Entry 8D55 (electron microscopy, 2.80 A resolution); this record covers chains B and C of the 3 polymer chains in the assembly.

Chain B (and C):
Protein: Spike glycoprotein
From: Severe acute respiratory syndrome coronavirus 2
Notes: chain C of this document is another copy of the same molecule, construct and numbering; everything in this record applies to it too
Reference sequence: P0DTC2 (SPIKE_SARS2); numbering as in UniProt; present here: 1-23, 27-1273
Sequence (1305 residues; row label = number of the first residue in the row; note: 3 numbers in that range are skipped by the numbering (no residue carries them; nothing is unmodelled there)):
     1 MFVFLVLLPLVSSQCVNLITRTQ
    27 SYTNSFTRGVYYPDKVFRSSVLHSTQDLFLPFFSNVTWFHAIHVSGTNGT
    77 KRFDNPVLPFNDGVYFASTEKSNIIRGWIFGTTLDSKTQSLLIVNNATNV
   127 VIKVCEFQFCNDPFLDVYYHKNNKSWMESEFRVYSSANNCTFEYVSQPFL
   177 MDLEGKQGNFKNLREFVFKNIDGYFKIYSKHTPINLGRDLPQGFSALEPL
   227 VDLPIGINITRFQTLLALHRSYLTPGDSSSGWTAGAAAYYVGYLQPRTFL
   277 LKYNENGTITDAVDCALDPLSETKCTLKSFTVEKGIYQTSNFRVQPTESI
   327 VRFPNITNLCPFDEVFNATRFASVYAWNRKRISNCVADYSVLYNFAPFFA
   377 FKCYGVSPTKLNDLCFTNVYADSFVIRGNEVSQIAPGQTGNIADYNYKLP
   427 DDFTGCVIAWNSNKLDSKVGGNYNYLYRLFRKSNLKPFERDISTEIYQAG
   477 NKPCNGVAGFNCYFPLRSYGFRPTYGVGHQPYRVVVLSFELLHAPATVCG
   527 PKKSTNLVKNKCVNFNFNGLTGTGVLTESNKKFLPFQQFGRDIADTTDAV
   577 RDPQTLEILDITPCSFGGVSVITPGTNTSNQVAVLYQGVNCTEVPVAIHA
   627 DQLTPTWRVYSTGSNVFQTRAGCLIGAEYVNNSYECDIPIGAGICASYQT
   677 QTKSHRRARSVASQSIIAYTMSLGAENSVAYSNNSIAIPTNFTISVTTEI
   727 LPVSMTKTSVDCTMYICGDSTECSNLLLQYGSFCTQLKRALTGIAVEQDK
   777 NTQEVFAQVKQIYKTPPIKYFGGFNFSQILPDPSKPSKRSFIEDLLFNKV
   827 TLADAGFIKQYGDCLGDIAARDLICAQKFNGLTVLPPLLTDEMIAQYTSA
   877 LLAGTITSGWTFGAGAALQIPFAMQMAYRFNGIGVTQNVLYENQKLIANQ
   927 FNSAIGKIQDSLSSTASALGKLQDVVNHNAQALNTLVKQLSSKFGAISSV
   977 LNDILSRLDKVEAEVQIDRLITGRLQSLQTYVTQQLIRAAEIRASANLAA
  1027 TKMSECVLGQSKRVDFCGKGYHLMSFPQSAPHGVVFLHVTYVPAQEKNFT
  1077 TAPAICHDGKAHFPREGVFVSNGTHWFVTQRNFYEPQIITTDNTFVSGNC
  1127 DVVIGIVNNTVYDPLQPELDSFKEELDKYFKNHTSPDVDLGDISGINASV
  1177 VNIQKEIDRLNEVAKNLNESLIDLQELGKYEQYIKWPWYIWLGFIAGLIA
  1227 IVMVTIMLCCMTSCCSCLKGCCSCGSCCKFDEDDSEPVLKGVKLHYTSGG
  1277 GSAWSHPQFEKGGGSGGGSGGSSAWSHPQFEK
Disordered / not traced: 1-13, 74-79, 250-256, 681-686, 1163-1308 (chain C: 1-13, 72-79, 250-256, 681-686, 1163-1308)
Differences from the reference sequence: variant I19 (Thr in P0DTC2), S27 (Ala in P0DTC2), D142 (Gly in P0DTC2), G213 (Val in P0DTC2), D339 (Gly in P0DTC2), F371 (Ser in P0DTC2), P373 (Ser in P0DTC2), F375 (Ser in P0DTC2), A376 (Thr in P0DTC2), N405 (Asp in P0DTC2), S408 (Arg in P0DTC2), N417 (Lys in P0DTC2), K440 (Asn in P0DTC2), N477 (Ser in P0DTC2), K478 (Thr in P0DTC2), A484 (Glu in P0DTC2), R493 (Gln in P0DTC2), R498 (Gln in P0DTC2), Y501 (Asn in P0DTC2), H505 (Tyr in P0DTC2), G614 (Asp in P0DTC2), Y655 (His in P0DTC2), K679 (Asn in P0DTC2), H681 (Pro in P0DTC2), K764 (Asn in P0DTC2), Y796 (Asp in P0DTC2), H954 (Gln in P0DTC2), K969 (Asn in P0DTC2); expression tag (1274-1308)
Disulfides: C15-C136, C131-C166, C291-C301, C336-C361, C379-C432, C391-C525, C480-C488, C538-C590, C617-C649, C662-C671, C738-C760, C743-C749, C840-C851, C1032-C1043, C1082-C1126
Covalently attached groups: N-acetylglucosamine (NAG) linked to N61, N122, N165, N234, N282, N331, N343, N603, N616, N657, N709, N717, N801, N1098, N1134; glycan linked to N1074
Swiss-Prot annotation at these positions:
  - region: N280 to C301 (Putative superantigen), N448 to F456 (Immunodominant HLA epitope recognized by the CD8+), S816 to Y837 (Fusion peptide 1), K835 to F855 (Fusion peptide 2), D1163 to E1202 (Heptad repeat 2)
  - motif: M1237 to C1241 (Binding to host endocytosis trafficking protein SNX27), D1257 to E1262 (Diacidic ER export motif (host COPII)), S1261 to G1267 (Binding to host plasma membrane localising/FERM domain proteins), K1269 to T1273 (KxHxx, ER retrieval signal (COPI))
  - site (Cleavage): R685, S686, R815, S816
  - lipidation (S-palmitoyl cysteine): C1235, C1236, C1240, C1241, C1243, C1247, C1248, C1250, C1253, C1254
  - glycosylation: N17 (N-linked (GlcNAc...) (complex) asparagine), N61 (N-linked (GlcNAc...) (hybrid) asparagine), N74 (N-linked (GlcNAc...) (complex) asparagine), N122 (N-linked (GlcNAc...) (hybrid) asparagine), N149 (N-linked (GlcNAc...) (complex) asparagine), N165 (N-linked (GlcNAc...) (complex) asparagine), N234 (N-linked (GlcNAc...) (high mannose) asparagine), N282 (N-linked (GlcNAc...) (complex) asparagine), T323 (O-linked (GalNAc) threonine), S325 (O-linked (HexNAc...) serine), N331 (N-linked (GlcNAc...) (complex) asparagine), N343 (N-linked (GlcNAc...) (complex) asparagine), N603 (N-linked (GlcNAc...) (hybrid) asparagine), N616 (N-linked (GlcNAc...) (complex) asparagine), N657 (N-linked (GlcNAc...) (complex) asparagine), T676 (O-linked (GlcNAc...) threonine), T678 (O-linked (GlcNAc...) threonine), N709 (N-linked (GlcNAc...) (high mannose) asparagine), N717 (N-linked (GlcNAc...) (hybrid) asparagine), N801 (N-linked (GlcNAc...) (hybrid) asparagine) and 6 more in UniProt
Reported in the primary citation:
  - post-translational modification sites: N343

How chain B and chain C interact:
Residue-residue contacts (214; chain B residue first):
  K41(B) - H519(C)
  K41(B) - A520(C)
  K41(B) - F562(C)
  K41(B) - Q563(C)
  K41(B) - Q564(C)
  V42(B) - Q563(C)
  V42(B) - F565(C)
  V42(B) - R567(C)
  F43(B) - K557(C)
  F43(B) - K558(C)
  F43(B) - F559(C)  hydrophobic
  F43(B) - Q563(C)
  F43(B) - F565(C)  hydrogen bond (backbone-backbone)
  F43(B) - G566(C)
  F43(B) - R567(C)  hydrogen bond (backbone-backbone)
  K113(B) - S469(C)
  T114(B) - S469(C)
  Q115(B) - I468(C)
  E132(B) - I468(C)
  T167(B) - I468(C)
  Y200(B) - R355(C)  hydrogen bond
  Y200(B) - N394(C)
  Y200(B) - Y396(C)
  E224(B) - F562(C)
  P225(B) - F562(C)
  P230(B) - Y396(C)
  G232(B) - F464(C)
  G232(B) - E465(C)
  G232(B) - R466(C)  hydrogen bond (backbone-backbone)
  N234(B) - E465(C)
  D737(B) - N317(C)
  M740(B) - R319(C)  hydrogen bond
  M740(B) - F592(C)  hydrophobic
  D745(B) - R319(C)  salt bridge
  Q755(B) - S968(C)
  Q755(B) - K969(C)  hydrogen bond (backbone-backbone)
  Q755(B) - F970(C)  hydrogen bond (backbone-backbone)
  Q755(B) - G971(C)
  Y756(B) - Q965(C)  hydrogen bond (backbone-side chain)
  Y756(B) - F970(C)
  G757(B) - Q965(C)
  G757(B) - S968(C)
  S758(B) - T961(C)
  S758(B) - Q965(C)  hydrogen bond (backbone-side chain)
  F759(B) - Q965(C)
  F759(B) - F970(C)  hydrophobic
  F759(B) - S1003(C)
  F759(B) - T1006(C)
  Q762(B) - T961(C)
  Q762(B) - T1006(C)
  K764(B) - T302(C)
  K764(B) - Q314(C)  hydrogen bond (side chain-backbone)
  R765(B) - Q957(C)
  R765(B) - T961(C)  hydrogen bond
  E773(B) - E1017(C)
  Q787(B) - A701(C)
  Q787(B) - N703(C)  hydrogen bond
  I788(B) - L699(C)  hydrophobic
  I788(B) - A701(C)  hydrogen bond (backbone-backbone)
  I788(B) - E702(C)
  I788(B) - N703(C)  hydrogen bond (backbone-backbone)
  Y789(B) - N703(C)
  Y789(B) - V705(C)  hydrophobic
  K790(B) - E702(C)
  K790(B) - N703(C)  hydrogen bond (backbone-backbone)
  K790(B) - S704(C)
  K790(B) - V705(C)  hydrogen bond (backbone-backbone)
  P792(B) - V705(C)
  P792(B) - Y707(C)  hydrophobic
  Y796(B) - Y707(C)
  Y796(B) - N709(C)
  F797(B) - Y707(C)
  G832(B) - R646(C)
  F833(B) - R646(C)
  I834(B) - G614(C)
  I834(B) - V615(C)
  I834(B) - N616(C)
  I834(B) - Q644(C)
  I834(B) - T645(C)
  I834(B) - R646(C)  hydrogen bond (backbone-backbone)
  I834(B) - G648(C)
  K835(B) - G614(C)
  Q836(B) - N616(C)
  Y837(B) - T588(C)
  Y837(B) - P589(C)  hydrogen bond (side chain-backbone)
  Y837(B) - C590(C)
  Y837(B) - S591(C)
  Y837(B) - F592(C)
  L841(B) - T553(C)
  L841(B) - T588(C)
  G842(B) - D586(C)
  D843(B) - N556(C)  hydrogen bond
  K854(B) - F592(C)
  F855(B) - T588(C)
  F855(B) - P589(C)  hydrophobic
  F855(B) - F592(C)  hydrophobic
  N856(B) - A570(C)
  P862(B) - A647(C)  hydrophobic
  P863(B) - G667(C)
  P863(B) - A668(C)  hydrogen bond (backbone-backbone)
  L864(B) - P665(C)  hydrophobic
  L864(B) - G667(C)
  L864(B) - A668(C)
  L864(B) - G669(C)  hydrogen bond (backbone-backbone)
  L864(B) - I670(C)
  L864(B) - C671(C)  hydrophobic
  L865(B) - M697(C)  hydrophobic
  T866(B) - A668(C)
  T866(B) - G669(C)
  M869(B) - G669(C)
  M869(B) - T696(C)
  M869(B) - M697(C)
  M869(B) - L699(C)
  Q872(B) - L699(C)
  Y873(B) - L699(C)  hydrogen bond (side chain-backbone)
  T883(B) - V705(C)
  T883(B) - Y707(C)
  W886(B) - Y1047(C)
  G889(B) - D1041(C)
  G889(B) - K1045(C)  hydrogen bond (backbone-side chain)
  A890(B) - G1046(C)
  A890(B) - Y1047(C)  hydrophobic
  L894(B) - A713(C)
  L894(B) - P715(C)
  L894(B) - E1072(C)
  Q895(B) - V705(C)
  Q895(B) - A706(C)
  Q895(B) - Y707(C)
  Q895(B) - S711(C)  hydrogen bond
  Q895(B) - I712(C)
  Q895(B) - A713(C)  hydrogen bond (backbone-backbone)
  Q895(B) - N1074(C)  hydrogen bond
  I896(B) - Y707(C)
  I896(B) - S711(C)
  I896(B) - I712(C)  hydrophobic
  P897(B) - Y707(C)  hydrophobic
  P897(B) - S708(C)
  P897(B) - N709(C)
  P897(B) - S711(C)
  P897(B) - T1077(C)
  F898(B) - Y707(C)  hydrogen bond (backbone-side chain)
  M900(B) - T1077(C)
  M900(B) - A1078(C)
  M900(B) - V1094(C)  hydrophobic
  Y904(B) - V1094(C)
  Y904(B) - R1107(C)
  N907(B) - R1107(C)  hydrogen bond
  Q913(B) - F1089(C)
  Q913(B) - P1090(C)
  Q913(B) - R1107(C)
  N914(B) - F1089(C)
  N914(B) - F1121(C)
  N914(B) - S1123(C)  hydrogen bond
  Y917(B) - P1079(C)  hydrophobic
  Y917(B) - F1089(C)  hydrophobic
  Y917(B) - V1128(C)
  Y917(B) - V1129(C)  hydrophobic
  E918(B) - S1123(C)  hydrogen bond
  E918(B) - V1128(C)
  V963(B) - A570(C)
  K964(B) - I569(C)
  L966(B) - A570(C)
  S967(B) - I569(C)  hydrogen bond (side chain-backbone)
  S967(B) - A570(C)  hydrogen bond (side chain-backbone)
  S967(B) - D571(C)  hydrogen bond (side chain-backbone)
  S975(B) - D571(C)
  V976(B) - D571(C)
  N978(B) - T547(C)
  D979(B) - L518(C)
  D979(B) - L546(C)
  L981(B) - K386(C)  hydrogen bond (backbone-side chain)
  S982(B) - K386(C)
  S982(B) - G545(C)  hydrogen bond (side chain-backbone)
  S982(B) - T547(C)  hydrogen bond
  R983(B) - G381(C)  hydrogen bond (side chain-backbone)
  R983(B) - V382(C)
  R983(B) - S383(C)  hydrogen bond (backbone-backbone)
  R983(B) - L517(C)
  R983(B) - L518(C)
  L984(B) - S383(C)
  L984(B) - K386(C)  hydrogen bond (backbone-side chain)
  D985(B) - S383(C)
  D985(B) - T385(C)
  E988(B) - S383(C)
  Q1002(B) - Q1002(C)
  Q1005(B) - T1006(C)  hydrogen bond
  T1009(B) - T1009(C)
  L1012(B) - Q1010(C)
  L1012(B) - I1013(C)  hydrophobic
  R1019(B) - E1017(C)  salt bridge
  T1027(B) - R1039(C)
  S1030(B) - V1040(C)
  E1031(B) - R1039(C)  salt bridge
  E1031(B) - V1040(C)
  L1034(B) - V1040(C)
  L1034(B) - D1041(C)
  G1035(B) - V1040(C)
  R1039(B) - R1039(C)
  L1141(B) - L1141(C)  hydrophobic
  E1144(B) - L1141(C)
  F1148(B) - L1145(C)
  F1148(B) - F1148(C)  hydrophobic
  F1148(B) - K1149(C)
  F1148(B) - L1152(C)  hydrophobic
  E1151(B) - K1149(C)
  L1152(B) - L1152(C)  hydrophobic
  L1152(B) - F1156(C)
  Y1155(B) - K1149(C)
  Y1155(B) - D1153(C)
  Y1155(B) - F1156(C)  hydrophobic
  F1156(B) - F1156(C)  hydrophobic
  H1159(B) - F1156(C)
  H1159(B) - H1159(C)
  H1159(B) - T1160(C)
Other interface residues (no listed pair), chain B (124 interface residues in all): Y38, R44, D198, G199, I231, I233, N282, D427, S735, K786, G798, A846, I882, T887, G891, A892, A893, T912, Q920, K921, I1013, E1111
Other interface residues (no listed pair), chain C (134 interface residues in all): T315, L390, P463, P521, T549, V551, L560, C662, G700, N710, A972, K986, G999, F1042, V1068, G1093, I1130, Q1142

Overview:
124 residues of chain B and 134 residues of chain C are in contact; the contacts include 40 hydrogen bonds and
3 salt bridges. Polar pairs include D745(B)-R319(C), R1019(B)-E1017(C) and E1031(B)-R1039(C). Covalently
linked N-acetylglucosamine: at N61(B), N122(B), N165(B), N234(B), N282(B) and N331(B) and 9 more. From the
paper: a modification site at N343(B).
Both chains are Spike glycoprotein (Severe acute respiratory syndrome coronavirus 2). Entry 8D55 (Closed state
of SARS-CoV-2 BA.2 variant spike protein) was determined by electron microscopy together with 8D56 and 8D5A
from the same study.
